PDB entry 7RJM | X-ray diffraction, 2.10 A resolution | chains A and C

== Chain A ==
Molecule: Bromodomain-containing protein 3
From: Homo sapiens
Reference sequence: Q15059 (BRD3_HUMAN); numbering as in UniProt (aligned over 24-144)
Sequence (123 residues; each row starts with the number of its first residue):
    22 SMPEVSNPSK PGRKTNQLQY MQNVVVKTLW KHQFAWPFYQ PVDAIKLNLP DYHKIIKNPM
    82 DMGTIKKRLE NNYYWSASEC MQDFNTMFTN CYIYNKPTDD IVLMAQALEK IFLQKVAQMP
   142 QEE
Unresolved in the structure: 22-34
Construct notes: expression tag (22-23)
Swiss-Prot annotation at these positions:
  - region: Lys-78 to Pro-80 (Acetylated histone H3 binding)
  - natural variant: Thr-36 (T36N: In a renal clear cell carcinoma sample)

== Chain C ==
Molecule: Interleukin enhancer-binding factor 3
Reference sequence: Q12906 (ILF3_HUMAN); residues 100-107 here correspond to UniProt positions 99-106 (UniProt number = residue number - 1)
Sequence (8 residues; numbered 100 to 107; the number before each row is that of its first residue):
   100 AKGLLLKG
Unresolved in the structure: 106-107
Modified / non-standard residues: Lys-101 (N(6)-acetyllysine; ALY); Lys-106 (N(6)-acetyllysine; ALY)
Swiss-Prot annotation at these positions:
  - modified residue: Lys-101 (N6-acetyllysine)
Reported in the primary citation:
  - post-translational modification sites: Lys-101
  - mutagenesis - K101A: decreased binding to BRD4
  - mutagenesis - L103A (K_d_ = 60 +/- 10 uM): increased binding to BD1
  - mutagenesis - L103A (K_d_ = 57 +/- 6 uM): decreased binding to BD2
  - mutagenesis - K101A/L103A: abolished binding to BRD4

== How chain A and chain C interact ==
Residue-residue contacts (17; chain A residue first):
  Phe-55(A) / Leu-105(C)
  Trp-57(A) / Leu-104(C)
  Phe-59(A) / Lys-101(C)
  Val-63(A) / Lys-101(C)
  Cys-112(A) / Lys-101(C)
  Tyr-115(A) / Ala-100(C)  hydrophobic
  Asn-116(A) / Ala-100(C)  hydrogen bond (side chain-backbone)
  Asn-116(A) / Lys-101(C)
  Asp-120(A) / Ala-100(C)  hydrogen bond (side chain-backbone)
  Asp-121(A) / Gly-102(C)
  Asp-121(A) / Leu-103(C)
  Asp-121(A) / Leu-104(C)  hydrogen bond (side chain-backbone)
  Asp-121(A) / Leu-105(C)  hydrogen bond (side chain-backbone)
  Ile-122(A) / Ala-100(C)
  Ile-122(A) / Lys-101(C)
  Ile-122(A) / Leu-104(C)  hydrophobic
  Met-125(A) / Leu-104(C)  hydrophobic
Interface residues without a listed pair, chain A (15 interface residues in all): Pro-58, Leu-68, Leu-70, Lys-117
Interface features reported in the paper:
  - pairs named by the authors: Lys-101(C)/Asn-116(A)
  - interface residues, chain A: Trp-57(A), Phe-59(A), Asn-116(A), Met-125(A)
  - interface residues, chain C: Lys-101(C), Leu-104(C), Leu-105(C)

== In short ==
15 residues of chain A face 6 of chain C across their interface, with 4 hydrogen bonds. Polar pairs include
Asn-116(A)/Ala-100(C), Asp-120(A)/Ala-100(C) and Asp-121(A)/Leu-104(C). The paper describes a contact between
Lys-101(C) and Asn-116(A). From the paper: K101A of chain C reduces binding to BRD4; interface residues
Trp-57(A), Phe-59(A) and Lys-101(C) among others; 3 substitutions were tested in all.
Here chain A is Bromodomain-containing protein 3 (Homo sapiens) and chain C is Interleukin enhancer-binding
factor 3. Entry 7RJM (Crystal structure of human Bromodomain containing protein 3 (BRD3) in complex with ILF3)
was determined by X-ray diffraction (same publication as 7RJK, 7RJL, 7RJN and 7RJO).
